Entry 2J1R (X-ray diffraction, 1.54 A resolution); this record covers chain A.

Chain A:
Name: Fucolectin-related protein
Organism: Streptococcus pneumoniae
Notes: fragment: fucose binding module, residues 601-745
UniProtKB: Q97N96 (Q97N96_STRPN); residues 7-151 here correspond to UniProt positions 601-745 (UniProt number = residue number + 594)
Amino-acid sequence (151 residues; each row starts with the number of its first residue):
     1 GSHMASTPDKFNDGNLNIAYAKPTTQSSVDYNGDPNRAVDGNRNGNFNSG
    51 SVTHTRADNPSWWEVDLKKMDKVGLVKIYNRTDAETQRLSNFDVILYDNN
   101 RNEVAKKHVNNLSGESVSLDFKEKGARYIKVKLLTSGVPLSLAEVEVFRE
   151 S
Unresolved in the structure: 1-9
Ion coordination: Ca2+: Arg37, Asp40, Asn42, Ser51, Ala143, Glu144

In short:
Arg37, Asp40, Asn42, Ser51, Ala143 and Glu144 coordinate Ca2+.
Chain A is Fucolectin-related protein (Streptococcus pneumoniae); the structure, Structure of a Streptococcus
pneumoniae fucose binding module, was determined by X-ray diffraction together with 2J1S, 2J1T, 2J1U, 2J1V and
2J22 from the same study.
